5A8R - chains A and D of the 6 polymer chains in the assembly; structure by X-ray diffraction, 2.15 A resolution.

== Chain A (and D) ==
Molecule: Methyl-coenzyme M reductase II subunit alpha
Source organism: Methanothermobacter marburgensis
Notes: EC 2.8.4.1; chain D of this document is another copy of the same molecule, construct and numbering; everything in this record applies to it too
Reference sequence: P58815 (MCRX_METTM); residue numbers follow UniProt; this construct covers 1-553
Chain sequence (553 residues; each row starts with the number of its first residue):
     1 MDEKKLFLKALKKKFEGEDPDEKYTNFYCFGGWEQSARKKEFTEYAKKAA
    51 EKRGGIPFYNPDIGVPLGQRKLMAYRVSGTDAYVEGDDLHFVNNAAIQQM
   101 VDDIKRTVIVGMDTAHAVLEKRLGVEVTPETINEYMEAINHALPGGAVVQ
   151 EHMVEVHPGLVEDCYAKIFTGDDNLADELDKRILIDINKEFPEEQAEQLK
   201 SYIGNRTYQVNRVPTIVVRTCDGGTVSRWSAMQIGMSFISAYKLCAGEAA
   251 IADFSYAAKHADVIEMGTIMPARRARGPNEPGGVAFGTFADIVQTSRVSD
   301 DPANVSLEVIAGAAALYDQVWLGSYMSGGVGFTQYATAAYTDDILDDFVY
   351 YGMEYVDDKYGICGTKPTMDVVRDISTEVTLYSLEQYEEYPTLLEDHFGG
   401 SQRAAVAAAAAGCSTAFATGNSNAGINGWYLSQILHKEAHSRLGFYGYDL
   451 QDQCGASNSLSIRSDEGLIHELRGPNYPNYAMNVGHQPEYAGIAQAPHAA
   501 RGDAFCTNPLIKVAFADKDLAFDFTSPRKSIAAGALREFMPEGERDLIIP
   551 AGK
Unresolved in the structure: 1-3, 552-553
Modified positions: His260 (n1-methylated histidine; MHS); Arg274 (5-methyl-arginine; AGM); Gln402 (2-methyl-glutamine; MGN); Gly447 (thioglycin; GL3); Asp452 (didehydroaspartate; DYA); Cys454 (s-methylcysteine; SMC)
Bound ions: K+ site 1: Pro61, Ile63, Val65 (shared with Ala147(D) of chain D); K+ site 2: Ala147 (shared with Pro61(D), Ile63(D), Val65(D) of chain D); factor 430 Ni near Gln150 (its only coordinating residue here); K+ site 3: Val218, Arg219, Cys221 (shared with Val218(D), Arg219(D), Cys221(D) of chain D)
Residues lining bound ligands:
  - 1-thioethanesulfonic acid (COM): Tyr335, Phe445, Tyr446, Gly447
  - factor 430 (F43), molecule 1: Gly146, Ala147, Val148, Val149, Gln150, Met153, Val154, Met232, Gln233, Met236, Ile239, Ala246
  - factor 430 (F43), molecule 2: Gly328, Gly329, Val330, Gly331, Phe332, Thr333, Gln334, Tyr335, Phe398, Gly399, Gln402, Gly444, Phe445
  - Coenzyme B (TP7), molecule 1: Arg228, Lys259, His260
  - Coenzyme B (TP7), molecule 2: Arg273, Leu322, Met326, Ser327, Phe332, Phe445, Ala481, Met482, Asn483, Val484

== Chain A / chain D interface ==
Contacting residue pairs (253; chain A residue first):
  Lys39(A) - Met153(D)  hydrogen bond (side chain-backbone)
  Lys39(A) - Val154(D)
  Lys39(A) - Glu155(D)  salt bridge
  Glu41(A) - His157(D)  salt bridge
  Phe42(A) - Glu155(D)
  Phe42(A) - His157(D)
  Phe42(A) - Pro158(D)
  Tyr45(A) - His157(D)
  Tyr45(A) - Leu547(D)
  Ala49(A) - Glu162(D)
  Lys52(A) - Glu162(D)
  Lys52(A) - Glu542(D)  salt bridge
  Arg53(A) - Asn140(D)
  Arg53(A) - Glu162(D)  hydrogen bond (side chain-backbone)
  Arg53(A) - Cys164(D)  hydrogen bond (side chain-backbone)
  Arg53(A) - Tyr165(D)
  Arg53(A) - Asp519(D)
  Gly55(A) - Arg182(D)
  Ile56(A) - Asn140(D)
  Ile56(A) - Lys167(D)
  Ile56(A) - Arg182(D)
  Ile56(A) - Asp519(D)
  Pro57(A) - Glu137(D)
  Pro57(A) - Asn140(D)
  Phe58(A) - Asn140(D)
  Phe58(A) - His141(D)
  Phe58(A) - Pro144(D)  hydrophobic
  Phe58(A) - Pro158(D)
  Phe58(A) - Val161(D)
  Phe58(A) - Glu162(D)
  Tyr59(A) - His141(D)
  Tyr59(A) - Glu155(D)  hydrogen bond
  Tyr59(A) - Pro158(D)  hydrophobic
  Asn60(A) - His141(D)  hydrogen bond (backbone-side chain)
  Ile63(A) - Ala147(D)
  Gly64(A) - Val148(D)
  Gly64(A) - Ser240(D)
  Val65(A) - Val148(D)  hydrogen bond (backbone-backbone)
  Val65(A) - Val149(D)
  Val65(A) - Gln150(D)
  Leu67(A) - Gln150(D)
  Leu67(A) - Glu151(D)
  Leu67(A) - His152(D)
  Leu67(A) - Met153(D)
  Leu67(A) - Glu155(D)
  Gly68(A) - Glu151(D)  hydrogen bond (backbone-side chain)
  Gln69(A) - Glu151(D)  hydrogen bond (backbone-side chain)
  Arg70(A) - Glu151(D)  hydrogen bond (backbone-side chain)
  Arg70(A) - His152(D)
  Lys71(A) - His152(D)
  Leu72(A) - His152(D)
  Met73(A) - His152(D)  hydrogen bond (backbone-side chain)
  Tyr75(A) - His152(D)
  Gly86(A) - Val154(D)
  Asp87(A) - Val154(D)
  Asp87(A) - Glu155(D)  hydrogen bond (side chain-backbone)
  His90(A) - Val156(D)
  Phe91(A) - Thr220(D)
  Val92(A) - Val156(D)  hydrophobic
  Val92(A) - Leu160(D)
  Val92(A) - Ile216(D)  hydrophobic
  Val92(A) - Ile548(D)
  Asn93(A) - Glu155(D)  hydrogen bond (side chain-backbone)
  Asn93(A) - Val156(D)
  Asn93(A) - His157(D)  hydrogen bond (side chain-backbone)
  Asn93(A) - Leu160(D)
  Asn93(A) - Ile548(D)
  Ala95(A) - Ile548(D)
  Ala95(A) - Ile549(D)  hydrophobic
  Gln98(A) - Thr220(D)
  Gln98(A) - Arg545(D)  hydrogen bond
  Lys105(A) - Thr220(D)  hydrogen bond (side chain-backbone)
  Asn140(A) - Arg53(D)
  Asn140(A) - Ile56(D)
  Asn140(A) - Pro57(D)
  Asn140(A) - Phe58(D)
  His141(A) - Phe58(D)
  His141(A) - Tyr59(D)
  His141(A) - Asn60(D)  hydrogen bond (side chain-backbone)
  Pro144(A) - Phe58(D)  hydrophobic
  Gly145(A) - Val330(D)
  Gly146(A) - Val330(D)
  Ala147(A) - Ile63(D)
  Ala147(A) - Val330(D)
  Val148(A) - Gly64(D)
  Val148(A) - Val65(D)  hydrogen bond (backbone-backbone)
  Val149(A) - Val65(D)
  Gln150(A) - Val65(D)
  Gln150(A) - Leu67(D)
  Glu151(A) - Leu67(D)
  Glu151(A) - Gly68(D)  hydrogen bond (side chain-backbone)
  Glu151(A) - Gln69(D)  hydrogen bond (side chain-backbone)
  Glu151(A) - Arg70(D)  hydrogen bond (side chain-backbone)
  Glu151(A) - Leu72(D)
  His152(A) - Leu67(D)
  His152(A) - Arg70(D)
  His152(A) - Lys71(D)
  His152(A) - Leu72(D)
  His152(A) - Met73(D)  hydrogen bond (side chain-backbone)
  His152(A) - Tyr75(D)
  His152(A) - Gln334(D)  hydrogen bond
  His152(A) - Phe398(D)
  Met153(A) - Lys39(D)  hydrogen bond (backbone-side chain)
  Met153(A) - Leu67(D)
  Val154(A) - Lys39(D)
  Val154(A) - Gly86(D)
  Val154(A) - Asp87(D)
  Val154(A) - Val330(D)
  Val154(A) - Thr333(D)
  Val154(A) - Gln334(D)
  Glu155(A) - Lys39(D)  salt bridge
  Glu155(A) - Phe42(D)
  Glu155(A) - Tyr59(D)  hydrogen bond
  Glu155(A) - Leu67(D)
  Glu155(A) - Asp87(D)  hydrogen bond (backbone-side chain)
  Glu155(A) - Asn93(D)  hydrogen bond (backbone-side chain)
  Val156(A) - His90(D)
  Val156(A) - Val92(D)  hydrophobic
  Val156(A) - Asn93(D)
  His157(A) - Glu41(D)  salt bridge
  His157(A) - Phe42(D)
  His157(A) - Tyr45(D)
  His157(A) - Asn93(D)  hydrogen bond (backbone-side chain)
  His157(A) - Arg537(D)
  Pro158(A) - Phe42(D)
  Pro158(A) - Phe58(D)
  Pro158(A) - Tyr59(D)  hydrophobic
  Leu160(A) - Val92(D)
  Leu160(A) - Asn93(D)
  Val161(A) - Phe58(D)
  Glu162(A) - Ala49(D)
  Glu162(A) - Lys52(D)  salt bridge
  Glu162(A) - Arg53(D)  hydrogen bond (backbone-side chain)
  Glu162(A) - Phe58(D)
  Cys164(A) - Arg53(D)  hydrogen bond (backbone-side chain)
  Tyr165(A) - Arg53(D)
  Tyr165(A) - Ile56(D)  hydrophobic
  Lys167(A) - Ile56(D)
  Arg182(A) - Gly55(D)
  Arg182(A) - Ile56(D)
  Ile183(A) - Pro57(D)
  Ile216(A) - Val92(D)  hydrophobic
  Ile216(A) - Arg219(D)
  Val217(A) - Ser324(D)
  Arg219(A) - Ile216(D)
  Arg219(A) - Arg219(D)
  Arg219(A) - Thr220(D)  hydrogen bond
  Arg219(A) - Arg545(D)
  Thr220(A) - Phe91(D)
  Thr220(A) - Gln98(D)  hydrogen bond
  Thr220(A) - Lys105(D)  hydrogen bond (backbone-side chain)
  Thr220(A) - Arg219(D)  hydrogen bond
  Thr220(A) - Tyr325(D)
  Cys221(A) - Ser324(D)  hydrogen bond
  Cys221(A) - Tyr325(D)
  Asp222(A) - Arg276(D)  salt bridge
  Asp222(A) - Tyr325(D)
  Gly224(A) - Arg276(D)  hydrogen bond (backbone-side chain)
  Thr225(A) - Arg276(D)
  Thr225(A) - Ser324(D)
  Thr225(A) - Tyr325(D)
  Arg228(A) - Arg273(D)  hydrogen bond (side chain-backbone)
  Arg228(A) - Arg274(D)
  Arg228(A) - Arg276(D)
  Arg228(A) - Tyr325(D)
  Arg228(A) - Met326(D)
  Arg228(A) - Ser327(D)
  Trp229(A) - Ser324(D)
  Trp229(A) - Ser327(D)  hydrogen bond (backbone-backbone)
  Trp229(A) - Gly328(D)
  Trp229(A) - Gly329(D)
  Met232(A) - Ser327(D)
  Met232(A) - Gly328(D)
  Gln233(A) - Gly328(D)
  Gln233(A) - Gly329(D)
  Gln233(A) - Val330(D)
  Ser240(A) - Gly64(D)
  Ile269(A) - Ala272(D)  hydrophobic
  Ile269(A) - Ala275(D)  hydrophobic
  Ala272(A) - Ile269(D)  hydrophobic
  Arg273(A) - Arg228(D)  hydrogen bond (backbone-side chain)
  Arg274(A) - Arg228(D)
  Ala275(A) - Arg276(D)
  Ala275(A) - Gly277(D)  hydrogen bond (backbone-backbone)
  Arg276(A) - Asp222(D)  salt bridge
  Arg276(A) - Gly224(D)  hydrogen bond (side chain-backbone)
  Arg276(A) - Thr225(D)
  Arg276(A) - Arg228(D)
  Arg276(A) - Ala275(D)
  Gly277(A) - Ala275(D)  hydrogen bond (backbone-backbone)
  Ser324(A) - Val217(D)
  Ser324(A) - Cys221(D)  hydrogen bond
  Ser324(A) - Thr225(D)
  Ser324(A) - Trp229(D)
  Tyr325(A) - Thr220(D)
  Tyr325(A) - Cys221(D)
  Tyr325(A) - Asp222(D)
  Tyr325(A) - Gly224(D)
  Tyr325(A) - Thr225(D)
  Tyr325(A) - Arg228(D)
  Met326(A) - Arg228(D)
  Ser327(A) - Arg228(D)
  Ser327(A) - Trp229(D)  hydrogen bond (backbone-backbone)
  Ser327(A) - Met232(D)
  Gly328(A) - Trp229(D)
  Gly328(A) - Met232(D)
  Gly329(A) - Trp229(D)
  Gly329(A) - Gln233(D)
  Val330(A) - Gly145(D)
  Val330(A) - Gly146(D)
  Val330(A) - Ala147(D)
  Val330(A) - Val154(D)
  Val330(A) - Gln233(D)
  Thr333(A) - Val154(D)
  Gln334(A) - His152(D)  hydrogen bond (side chain-backbone)
  Gln334(A) - Val154(D)
  Phe398(A) - His152(D)
  Asp519(A) - Arg53(D)
  Asp519(A) - Ile56(D)
  Arg537(A) - His157(D)
  Arg537(A) - Leu547(D)
  Arg537(A) - Ile548(D)
  Arg537(A) - Ile549(D)
  Arg537(A) - Pro550(D)
  Glu538(A) - Pro550(D)
  Phe539(A) - Ile549(D)
  Phe539(A) - Pro550(D)
  Met540(A) - Pro550(D)
  Pro541(A) - Arg545(D)
  Pro541(A) - Ile549(D)
  Glu542(A) - Lys52(D)  salt bridge
  Glu542(A) - Arg545(D)  hydrogen bond (backbone-side chain)
  Glu544(A) - Glu544(D)
  Glu544(A) - Arg545(D)  salt bridge
  Arg545(A) - Gln98(D)  hydrogen bond
  Arg545(A) - Arg219(D)
  Arg545(A) - Pro541(D)
  Arg545(A) - Glu542(D)  hydrogen bond (side chain-backbone)
  Arg545(A) - Glu544(D)  salt bridge
  Leu547(A) - Tyr45(D)
  Leu547(A) - Arg537(D)
  Ile548(A) - Val92(D)
  Ile548(A) - Asn93(D)
  Ile548(A) - Ala95(D)
  Ile548(A) - Arg537(D)
  Ile549(A) - Ala95(D)  hydrophobic
  Ile549(A) - Arg537(D)
  Ile549(A) - Phe539(D)
  Ile549(A) - Pro541(D)
  Pro550(A) - Arg537(D)
  Pro550(A) - Glu538(D)
  Pro550(A) - Phe539(D)
  Pro550(A) - Met540(D)
Also at the interface, not in a pair above, chain A (114 interface residues in all): Ala46, Pro61, Pro66, Asn94, Asp102, Glu137, Ala138, Gly159, Val218, Val320, Gly543, Asp546, Ala551
Also at the interface, not in a pair above, chain D (112 interface residues in all): Ala46, Pro61, Pro66, Asn94, Asp102, Ala138, Gly159, Ile183, Val218, Val320, Asp546

== Overview ==
Chain A and chain D form an interface of 114 and 112 residues respectively; the contacts include 47 hydrogen
bonds and 11 salt bridges. Polar pairs include Lys39(A)-Glu155(D), Glu41(A)-His157(D) and Lys52(A)-Glu542(D).
Ligands of chain A: 1-thioethanesulfonic acid, Coenzyme B and factor 430.
Chain A and chain D are both Methyl-coenzyme M reductase II subunit alpha (Methanothermobacter marburgensis);
the structure, Methyl-coenzyme M reductase II from methanothermobacter marburgensis at 2.15 A resolution, was
determined by X-ray diffraction, deposited together with 5A8K, 5A8W and 5A0Y.
